Entry 8W5M (electron microscopy, 3.10 A resolution); this record covers chains H and A of the 6 polymer chains in the assembly.

# Chain H
Protein: Heavy chain of Ab17
From: Mus musculus
Chain sequence (124 residues; each row starts with the number of its first residue):
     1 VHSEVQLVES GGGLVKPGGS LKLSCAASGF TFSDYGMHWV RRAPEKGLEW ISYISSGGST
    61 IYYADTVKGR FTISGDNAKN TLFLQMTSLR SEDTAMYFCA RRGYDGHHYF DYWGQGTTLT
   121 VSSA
Disordered / not traced: 1-2, 122-124

# Chain A
Protein: Minor capsid protein A1
From: Escherichia phage Qbeta
UniProtKB: Q8LTE1 (A1_BPQBE); residues 0-132 here correspond to UniProt positions 1-133 (UniProt number = residue number + 1)
Chain sequence (133 residues; numbered 0 to 132; the number before each row is that of its first residue; numbering starts at 0):
     0 MAKLETVTLG NIGKDGKQTL VLNPRGVNPT NGVASLSQAG AVPALEKRVT VSVSQPSRNR
    60 KNYKVQVKIQ NPTACTANGS CDPSVTRQAY ADVTFSFTQY STDEERAFVR TELAALLASP
   120 LLIDAIDQLN PAY
Disordered / not traced: 0, 132

# How chain H and chain A interact
Contacting residue pairs - 18 pairs, chain H then chain A:
  Asp34(H) with Thr7(A); Thr18(A), hydrogen bond
  Ser55(H) with Thr5(A), hydrogen bond
  Ser56(H) with Thr7(A); Val20(A)
  Ser59(H) with Thr5(A); Asn22(A), hydrogen bond
  Thr60(H) with Glu4(A); Thr5(A)
  Tyr62(H) with Lys2(A); Glu4(A), hydrogen bond
  Arg102(H) with Thr7(A)
  Tyr104(H) with Thr7(A); Gly9(A); Thr18(A)
  Asp105(H) with Val6(A); Thr7(A), hydrogen bond (backbone-backbone)
  His107(H) with Asn10(A)
Interface residues without a listed pair, chain H (12 interface residues in all): Ser33, Gly103
Interface residues without a listed pair, chain A (12 interface residues in all): Leu8, Pro23

# Summary
Chain H and chain A each contribute 12 residues to their interface; the contacts include 5 hydrogen bonds.
Among the polar pairs are Asp34(H)-Thr18(A), Ser55(H)-Thr5(A) and Ser59(H)-Asn22(A).
Here chain H is Heavy chain of Ab17 (Mus musculus) and chain A is Minor capsid protein A1 (Escherichia phage
Qbeta). Entry 8W5M (Cryo-EM structure of Qb-Ab17) was determined by electron microscopy, deposited together
with 8W5D, 8W5E, 8W5F, 8W5G, 8W5L, 8W5N and 8 further entries.
